6JM9 - chains I and G of the 11 polymer chains in the assembly; structure by electron microscopy, 7.30 A resolution (low resolution: residue-level contacts below are approximate; hydrogen-bond / salt-bridge calls are withheld).

# Chain I
Molecule: DNA strand I
From: synthetic construct
Sequence (123 nucleotides; each row starts with the number of its first residue; numbers below 1 keep their minus sign (DC-63 is residue -63)):
   -63 CACCTGCAGATTCTACCAAAAGTGTATTTGGAAACTGCTCCATCAAAAGG
   -13 CATGTTCAGCTGAATTCAGCTGAACATGCCTTTTGATGGAGCAGTTTCCA
    37 AATACACTTTTGGTAGAATCTGC

# Chain G
Protein: Histone H2A
From: Xenopus laevis
Reference sequence: Q6AZJ8 (Q6AZJ8_XENLA); residues 14-120 here correspond to UniProt positions 15-121 (UniProt number = residue number + 1)
Chain sequence (107 residues; row label = number of the first residue in the row):
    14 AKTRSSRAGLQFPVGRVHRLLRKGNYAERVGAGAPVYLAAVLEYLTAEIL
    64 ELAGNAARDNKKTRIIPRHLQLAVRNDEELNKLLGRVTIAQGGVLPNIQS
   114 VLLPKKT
Not modelled in the structure: 120

# How chain I and chain G interact
Residue-residue contacts - 14 pairs, chain I then chain G:
  DA38(I) - Arg42(G)
  DA38(I) - Gly44(G)
  DA38(I) - Ala45(G)
  DT39(I) - Arg35(G)
  DT39(I) - Arg42(G)
  DT39(I) - Val43(G)
  DT47(I) - Thr16(G)
  DG48(I) - Arg29(G)
  DG49(I) - Arg29(G)
  DG58(I) - Thr76(G)
  DG58(I) - Arg77(G)
  DC59(I) - Lys75(G)
  DC59(I) - Thr76(G)
  DC59(I) - Arg77(G)
Other interface residues (no listed pair), chain G (12 interface residues in all): Glu41, Lys74

# Overview
7 residues of chain I face 12 of chain G across their interface.
Chain I is DNA strand I (synthetic construct) and chain G is Histone H2A (Xenopus laevis); the structure,
cryo-EM structure of DOT1L bound to unmodified nucleosome, was determined by electron microscopy.
